PDB entry 3L7A | X-ray diffraction, 1.90 A resolution | chain A

[Chain A]
Molecule: Glycogen phosphorylase, muscle form
Organism: Oryctolagus cuniculus
Notes: EC 2.4.1.1
Reference sequence: P00489 (PYGM_RABIT); residues 0-842 here correspond to UniProt positions 1-843 (UniProt number = residue number + 1)
Sequence (843 residues; each row starts with the number of its first residue; numbering starts at 0):
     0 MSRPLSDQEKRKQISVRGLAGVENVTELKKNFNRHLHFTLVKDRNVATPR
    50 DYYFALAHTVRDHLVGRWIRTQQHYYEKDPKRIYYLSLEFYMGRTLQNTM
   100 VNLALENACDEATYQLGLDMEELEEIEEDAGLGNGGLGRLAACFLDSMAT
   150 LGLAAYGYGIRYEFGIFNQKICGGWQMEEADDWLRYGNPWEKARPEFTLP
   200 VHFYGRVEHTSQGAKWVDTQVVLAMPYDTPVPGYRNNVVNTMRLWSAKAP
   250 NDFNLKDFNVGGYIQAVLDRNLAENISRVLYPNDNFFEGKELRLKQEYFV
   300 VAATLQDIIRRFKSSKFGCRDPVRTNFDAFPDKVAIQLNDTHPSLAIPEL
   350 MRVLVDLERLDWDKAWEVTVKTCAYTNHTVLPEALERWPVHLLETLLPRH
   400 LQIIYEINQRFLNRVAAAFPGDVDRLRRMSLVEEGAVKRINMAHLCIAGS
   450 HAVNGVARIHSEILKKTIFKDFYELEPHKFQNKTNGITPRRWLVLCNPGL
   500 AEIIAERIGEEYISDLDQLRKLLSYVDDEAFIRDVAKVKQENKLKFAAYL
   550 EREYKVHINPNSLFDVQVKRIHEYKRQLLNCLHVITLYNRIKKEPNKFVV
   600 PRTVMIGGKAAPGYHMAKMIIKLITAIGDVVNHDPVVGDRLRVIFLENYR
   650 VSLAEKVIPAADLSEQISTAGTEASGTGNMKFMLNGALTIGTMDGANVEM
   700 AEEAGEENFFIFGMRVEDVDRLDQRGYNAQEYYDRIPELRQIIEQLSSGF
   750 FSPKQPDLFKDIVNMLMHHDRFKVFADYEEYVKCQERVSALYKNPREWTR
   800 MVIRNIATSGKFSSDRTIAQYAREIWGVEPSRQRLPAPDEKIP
Not modelled in the structure: 0-11, 255-260, 316-323, 837-842
Modified residues: K680 ((2S)-2-amino-6-[[3-hydroxy-2-methyl-5-(phosphonooxymethyl)pyridin-4-yl]methylideneamino]hexanoic acid; LLP)
Small-molecule neighbours: DKY (1-(3-deoxy-3-fluoro-beta-D-glucopyranosyl)-4-[(phenylcarbonyl)amino]pyrimidin-2(1H)-one): G134, G135, L136, L139, N282, D283, N284, F285, F286, R292, H341, H377, T378, A383, V455, N484, Y573, E672, A673, S674, G675, T676
Curated features (UniProtKB/Swiss-Prot):
  - binding site (AMP): D42, Y75, R309 to C318
  - site: C108 (Involved in the association of subunits), C142 (Involved in the association of subunits), Y155 (Can be labeled by an AMP analog)
  - modified residue: S1 (N-acetylserine), S14 (Phosphoserine), Y203 (Phosphotyrosine), Y226 (Phosphotyrosine), S429 (Phosphoserine), Y472 (Phosphotyrosine), S513 (Phosphoserine), K680 (N6-(pyridoxal phosphate)lysine), S746 (Phosphoserine), S747 (Phosphoserine)

[In short]
Ligands of chain A: compound DKY. From UniProt: 12 AMP-binding residues.
Chain A is Glycogen phosphorylase, muscle form (Oryctolagus cuniculus); the structure, Crystal Structure of
Glycogen Phosphorylase DK2 complex, was determined by X-ray diffraction together with 3L79, 3L7B, 3L7C and
3L7D from the same study.
